PDB entry 8KFA | electron microscopy, 3.04 A resolution | chains H and A of the 9 polymer chains in the assembly

# Chain H
Protein: D48 heavy chain
From: Homo sapiens
Sequence (230 residues; each row starts with the number of its first residue):
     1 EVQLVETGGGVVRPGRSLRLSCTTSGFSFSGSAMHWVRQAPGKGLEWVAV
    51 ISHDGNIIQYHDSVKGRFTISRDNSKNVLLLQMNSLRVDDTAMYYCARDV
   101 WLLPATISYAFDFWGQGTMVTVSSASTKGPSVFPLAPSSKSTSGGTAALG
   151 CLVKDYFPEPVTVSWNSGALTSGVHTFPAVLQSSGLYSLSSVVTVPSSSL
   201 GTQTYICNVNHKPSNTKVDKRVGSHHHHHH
Disordered / not traced: 125-230

# Chain A
Protein: Envelope glycoprotein B
From: Human herpesvirus 1 (strain KOS)
Reference sequence: P06437 (GB_HHV1K); residues 111-725 here = UniProt positions 111-725
Sequence (615 residues; each row starts with the number of its first residue):
   111 ANFYVCPPPTGATVVQFEQPRRCPTRPEGQNYTEGIAVVFKENIAPYKFK
   161 ATMYYKDVTVSQVWFGHRYSQFMGIFEDRAPVPFEEVIDKINAKGVCRST
   211 AKYVRNNLETTAFHRDDHETDMELKPANAATRTSRGWHTTDLKYNPSRVE
   261 AFHRYGTTVNCIVEEVDARSVYPYDEFVLATGDFVYMSPFYGYREGSHTE
   311 HTTYAADRFKQVDGFYARDLTTKARATAPTTRNLLTTPKFTVAWDWVPKR
   361 PSVCTMTKWQEVDEMLRSEYGGSFRFSSDAISTTFTTNLTEYPLSRVDLG
   411 DCIGKDARDAMDRIFARRYNATHIKVGQPQYYQANGGFLIAYQPLLSNTL
   461 AELYVREHLREQSRKPPNPTPPPPGASANASVERIKTTSSIEFARLQFTY
   511 NHIQRHVNDMLGRVAIAWCELQNHELTLWNEARKLNPNAIASVTVGRRVS
   561 ARMLGDVMAVSTCVPVAADNVIVQNSMRISSRPGACYSRPLVSFRYEDQG
   611 PLVEGQLGENNELRLTRDAIEPCTVGHRRYFTFGGGYVYFEEYAYSHQLS
   661 RADITTVSTFIDLNITMLEDHEFVPLEVYTRHEIKDSGLLDYTEVQRRNQ
   711 LHDLRFADIDTVIHA
Disordered / not traced: 331-337, 460-491
UniProt features mapped onto this chain:
  - region (Involved in fusion and/or binding to host membrane): Val173 to Tyr179, Arg258 to Tyr265
  - glycosylation (N-linked (GlcNAc...) asparagine): Asn141, Asn398, Asn430, Asn489, Asn674
  - mutagenesis: Trp174 (W174R: 90% loss of fusion with host cell), Tyr179 (Y179S: Complete loss of fusion with host cell), His263 (H263A: 50% loss of fusion with host cell), Arg264 (R264A: 70% loss of fusion with host cell)

# Interface between chain H and chain A
Pairs across the interface (10):
  Leu102(H) - Val436(A)  hydrophobic
  Leu102(H) - Leu456(A)
  Leu103(H) - Val436(A)  hydrophobic
  Leu103(H) - Pro454(A)  hydrophobic
  Thr106(H) - Val436(A)
  Thr106(H) - Gln440(A)
  Ile107(H) - Gly437(A)
  Ser108(H) - Val436(A)
  Ser108(H) - Gly437(A)
  Tyr109(H) - Gln438(A)
Also at the interface, not in a pair above, chain H (7 interface residues in all): Ala105

# Summary
7 residues of chain H face 6 of chain A across their interface. Curated annotation (UniProt) lists 4
mutagenesis sites on chain A.
Here chain H is D48 heavy chain (Homo sapiens) and chain A is Envelope glycoprotein B (Human herpesvirus 1
(strain KOS)). Entry 8KFA (Cryo-EM structure of HSV-1 gB with D48 Fab complex) was determined by electron
microscopy.
